PDB entry 8JXV | electron microscopy, 3.21 A resolution | chains B and C of the 5 polymer chains in the assembly

== Chain B ==
Protein: Guanine nucleotide-binding protein G(i) subunit alpha-1
Organism: Homo sapiens
UniProtKB: P63096 (GNAI1_HUMAN); numbering as in UniProt (aligned over 1-354)
Sequence (354 residues; numbered 1 to 354; the number before each row is that of its first residue):
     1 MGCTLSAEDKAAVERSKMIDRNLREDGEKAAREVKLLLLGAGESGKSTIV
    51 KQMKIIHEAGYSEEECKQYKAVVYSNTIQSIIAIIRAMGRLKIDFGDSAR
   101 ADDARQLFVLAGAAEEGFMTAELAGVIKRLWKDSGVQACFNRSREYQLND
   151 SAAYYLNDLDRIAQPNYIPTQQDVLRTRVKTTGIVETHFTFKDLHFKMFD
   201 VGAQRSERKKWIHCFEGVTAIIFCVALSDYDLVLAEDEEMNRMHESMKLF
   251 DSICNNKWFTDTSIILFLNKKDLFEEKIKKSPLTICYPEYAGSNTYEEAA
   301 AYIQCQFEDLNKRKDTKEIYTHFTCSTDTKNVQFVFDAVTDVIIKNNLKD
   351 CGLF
Not modelled in the structure: 1-2, 41-48, 51-181, 235-240, 326-328
Sequence notes: engineered mutation Ala203 (Gly in P63096), Ser326 (Ala in P63096)
Curated features (UniProtKB/Swiss-Prot):
  - region: Lys35 to Thr48 (G1 motif), Asp173 to Thr181 (G2 motif), Phe196 to Gly202, Gln204, Arg205 (G3 motif), Ile265 to Asp272 (G4 motif), Thr324, Cys325, Thr327 to Thr329 (G5 motif)
  - binding site (GTP): Glu43 to Thr48, Ser151, Leu175 to Thr181, Asp200 to Gly202, Gln204, Asn269 to Asp272
  - binding site (Mg(2+)): Ser47, Thr181
  - modified residue: Arg178 (ADP-ribosylarginine), Gln204 (Deamidated glutamine), Cys351 (ADP-ribosylcysteine)
  - lipidation: Gly2 (N-myristoyl glycine), Cys3 (S-palmitoyl cysteine)

== Chain C ==
Protein: Guanine nucleotide-binding protein G(I)/G(S)/G(T) subunit beta-1
Organism: Homo sapiens
UniProtKB: P62873 (GBB1_HUMAN); residues 2-340 here = UniProt positions 2-340
Sequence (345 residues; row label = number of the first residue in the row; numbers below 1 keep their minus sign (Met-4 is residue -4)):
    -4 MGSLLQSELDQLRQEAEQLKNQIRDARKACADATLSQITNNIDPVGRIQM
    46 RTRRTLRGHLAKIYAMHWGTDSRLLVSASQDGKLIIWDSYTTNKVHAIPL
    96 RSSWVMTCAYAPSGNYVACGGLDNICSIYNLKTREGNVRVSRELAGHTGY
   146 LSCCRFLDDNQIVTSSGDTTCALWDIETGQQTTTFTGHTGDVMSLSLAPD
   196 TRLFVSGACDASAKLWDVREGMCRQTFTGHESDINAICFFPNGNAFATGS
   246 DDATCRLFDLRADQELMTYSHDNIICGITSVSFSKSGRLLLAGYDDFNCN
   296 VWDALKADRAGVLAGHDNRVSCLGVTDDGMAVATGSWDSFLKIWN
Not modelled in the structure: -4 to 34
Sequence notes: initiating methionine (-4); expression tag (-3 to 1)
Curated features (UniProtKB/Swiss-Prot):
  - modified residue: Ser2 (N-acetylserine), His266 (Phosphohistidine)

== Interface between chain B and chain C ==
Residue-residue contacts (28; chain B residue first):
  Ala12(B) - Asn88(C)
  Val13(B) - Asn88(C)
  Arg15(B) - Val90(C)  hydrogen bond (side chain-backbone)
  Ser16(B) - Asn88(C)  hydrogen bond
  Ser16(B) - Lys89(C)  hydrogen bond (side chain-backbone)
  Ile19(B) - Lys89(C)
  Ile19(B) - Ala92(C)  hydrophobic
  Asp20(B) - Arg52(C)
  Asp20(B) - Lys89(C)  salt bridge
  Leu23(B) - Gly53(C)
  Leu23(B) - Leu55(C)
  Leu23(B) - Lys78(C)
  Leu23(B) - Ile80(C)  hydrophobic
  Leu23(B) - Lys89(C)
  Asp26(B) - Lys78(C)  salt bridge
  Gly27(B) - Leu55(C)
  Thr182(B) - Asn119(C)  hydrogen bond (backbone-side chain)
  Thr182(B) - Thr143(C)  hydrogen bond (side chain-backbone)
  Gly183(B) - Leu117(C)
  Gly183(B) - Asn119(C)
  Ile184(B) - Leu117(C)
  Glu186(B) - Trp99(C)
  Phe199(B) - Trp99(C)
  Ser206(B) - Asp186(C)  hydrogen bond
  Trp211(B) - Leu117(C)
  His213(B) - Lys57(C)
  Cys214(B) - Tyr59(C)
  Cys214(B) - Trp99(C)
Interface residues without a listed pair, chain B (23 interface residues in all): Arg24, Lys210, Phe215, Glu216, Trp258
Interface residues without a listed pair, chain C (24 interface residues in all): His91, Asp118, His142, Tyr145, Met188, Cys204, Arg314, Trp332

== In short ==
Chain B and chain C form an interface of 23 and 24 residues respectively; the contacts include 6 hydrogen
bonds and 2 salt bridges. Among the polar pairs are Asp20(B)-Lys89(C), Asp26(B)-Lys78(C) and
Arg15(B)-Val90(C).
Chain B is Guanine nucleotide-binding protein G(i) subunit alpha-1 and chain C is Guanine nucleotide-binding
protein G(I)/G(S)/G(T) subunit beta-1, both from Homo sapiens; the structure, Clozapine-bound H4R/Gi complex,
was determined by electron microscopy together with 8JXT, 8JXW and 8JXX from the same study.
